4DV7 - chains A and N of the 21 polymer chains in the assembly; structure by X-ray diffraction, 3.29 A resolution.

[Chain A]
Molecule: 16S rRNA
From: Thermus thermophilus
Sequence (1522 nucleotides; row label = number of the first residue in the row; note: 42 numbers in that range are skipped by the numbering (no residue carries them; nothing is unmodelled there); a row labelled like 190A-190L holds insertion residues (190A, then the next letters in order); numbering starts at 0):
     0 UUUGUUGGAG AGUUUGAUCC UGGCUCAGGG UGAACGCUGG CGGCGUGCCU AAGACAUGCA
    60 AGUCGUGCGG G
    73 CCGCGGGGUU UU
    88 ACUCCG
    95 UGGUC
   101 AGCGGCGGAC GGGUGAGUAA CGCGUGGGU
  129A G
   130 ACCUACCCGG AAGAGGGGGA CAACCCGGGG AAACUCGGGC UAAUCCCCCA UGUGGACCCG
   190 C
190A-190L CCCUUGGGGUGU
   191 GUCCAAAGGG CUUU
   216 GCCCGCUUCC GGAUGGGCCC GCGUCCCAUC AGCUAGUUGG UGGGGUAAUG GCCCACCAAG
   276 GCGACGACGG GUAGCCGGUC UGAGAGGAUG GCCGGCCACA GGGGCACUGA GACACGGGCC
   336 CCACUCCUAC GGGAGGCAGC AGUUAGGAAU CUUCCGCAAU GGGCGCAAGC CUGACGGAGC
   396 GACGCCGCUU GGAGGAAGAA GCCCUUCGGG GUGUAAACUC CUGAA
   442 CCCGGGACGA AACCCCCGAC GA
   474 GGGGACUGAC GGUACCGGG
   494 GUAAUAGCGC CGGCCAACUC CGUGCCAGCA GCCGCGGUAA UACGGAGGGC GCGAGCGUUA
   554 CCCGGAUUCA CUGGGCGUAA AGGGCGUGUA GGCGGCCUGG GGCGUCCCAU GUGAAAGACC
   614 ACGGCUCAAC CGUGGGGGAG CGUGGGAUAC GCUCAGGCUA GACGGUGGGA GAGGGUGGUG
   674 GAAUUCCCGG AGUAGCGGUG AAAUGCGCAG AUACCGGGAG GAACGCCGAU GGCGAAGGCA
   734 GCCACCUGGU CCACCCGUGA CGCUGAGGCG CGAAAGCGUG GGGAGCAAAC CGGAUUAGAU
   794 ACCCGGGUAG UCCACGCCCU AAACGAUGCG CGCUAGGUCU CUGGGUCU
   848 CCUGGGGGCC GAAGCUAACG CGUUAAGCGC GCCGCCUGGG GAGUACGGCC GCAAGGCUGA
   908 AACUCAAGGG AAUUGACGGG GGCCCGCACA AGCGGUGGAG CAUGUGGUUU AAUUCGAAGX
   968 AACGCGAAGA ACCUUACCAG GCCUUGACAU GCUAGG
 1003A G
  1004 AACCCGGGUG AAAGCCUGGG GUGCCCC
1030A-1030D GCGA
  1031 GGGGAGCCCU AGCACAGGUG CUGCAUGGCC GUCGUCAGCU CGUGCCGUGA GGUGUUGGGU
  1091 UAAGUCCCGC AACGAGCGCA ACCCCCGCCG UUAGUUGCCA GCGGUUCGGC CGGGCACUCU
  1151 AACGGGACUG CCCGCGAAA
  1171 GCGGGAGGAA GGAGGGGACG ACGUCUGGUC AGCAUGGCCC UUACGGCCUG GGCGACACAC
  1231 GUGCUACAAU GCCCACUACA AAGCGAUGCC ACCCGGCAAC GGGGAGCUAA UCGCAAAAAG
  1291 GUGGGCCCAG UUCGGAUUGG GGUCUGCAAC CCGACCCCAU GAAGCCGGAA UCGCUAGUAA
  1351 UCGCGGAUCA G
 1361A C
  1362 CAUGCCGCGG UGAAUACGUU CCCGGGCCUU GUACACACXG CCXGUXACGC CAUGGGAGCG
  1422 GGCUCUACCC GAAGUCGCCG GG
  1446 AGCCUACGGG
  1459 CAGGCGCCGA GGGUAGGGCC CGUGACUGGG GCGAAGUCGU AACAAGGUAG CUGUACCGGA
  1519 AGGUGCGGCU GGAUCCACUC CUUUCU
Unresolved in the structure: 0-4, 1534-1538
Modified / non-standard residues: PSU (pseudouridine-5'-monophosphate) at position 516, 7MG (7N-methyl-8-hydroguanosine-5'-monophosphate) at position 527, M2G (N2-dimethylguanosine-5'-monophosphate) at position 966, 5MC (5-methylcytidine-5'-monophosphate) at position 967, 2MG (2N-methylguanosine-5'-monophosphate) at position 1207, 5MC (5-methylcytidine-5'-monophosphate) at position 1400, 4OC (4n,o2'-methylcytidine-5'-monophosphate) at position 1402, 5MC (5-methylcytidine-5'-monophosphate) at position 1404, 5MC (5-methylcytidine-5'-monophosphate) at position 1407, UR3 (3-methyluridine-5'-monophoshate) at position 1498, MA6 (6N-dimethyladenosine-5'-monophoshate) at position 1518, MA6 (6N-dimethyladenosine-5'-monophoshate) at position 1519, PSU (pseudouridine-5'-monophosphate) at position 1540, PSU (pseudouridine-5'-monophosphate) at position 1541
Sequence notes: engineered mutation G915 (A1538 in M26923.1); conflict C1534 (A2157 in M26923.1), A1535 (C2158 in M26923.1)
Metal / ion sites: Mg2+ site 1 near U5 (its only coordinating residue here); Mg2+ site 2: U12, G21; Mg2+ site 3 near G21 (its only coordinating residue here); Mg2+ site 4: C48, G115; Mg2+ site 5 near A53 (its only coordinating residue here); Mg2+ site 6: A59, U387; Mg2+ site 7: U62, G105; Mg2+ site 8: G97, U98; Mg2+ site 9 near G107 (its only coordinating residue here); Mg2+ site 10 near A109 (its only coordinating residue here); Mg2+ site 11 near G111 (its only coordinating residue here); Mg2+ site 12 near G115 (its only coordinating residue here); 103 more Mg2+ sites not listed
Residues lining bound ligands: streptomycin (SRY): U12, U14, C526, 7MG_527, C912, A913, A914, G915, C1490, G1491

[Chain N]
Protein: ribosomal protein S14
From: Thermus thermophilus
UniProtKB: Q5SHQ1 (RS14Z_THET8); residues 1-61 here = UniProt positions 1-61
Amino-acid sequence (61 residues; row label = number of the first residue in the row):
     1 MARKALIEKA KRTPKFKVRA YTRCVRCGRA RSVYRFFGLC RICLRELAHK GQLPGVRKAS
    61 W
Unresolved in the structure: 1
Metal / ion sites: Mg2+: Thr22, Ala30; Zn2+: Cys24, Cys27, Cys40, Cys43

[Chain A / chain N interface]
Residue-residue contacts (72; chain A residue first):
  G973(A) with Arg29(N), hydrogen bond to the sugar; Arg41(N), hydrogen bond to the phosphate
  A974(A) with Arg29(N), salt bridge to the phosphate; Arg31(N), phosphate contact; Ser32(N), phosphate contact; Arg41(N), salt bridge to the phosphate
  A975(A) with Arg31(N), phosphate contact; Ser32(N), hydrogen bond to the sugar; Tyr34(N), base contact
  G976(A) with Arg31(N), phosphate contact; Ser32(N), phosphate contact
  C979(A) with Val18(N), hydrogen bond to the base; Arg19(N), base contact
  C980(A) with Val18(N), base contact; Arg19(N), hydrogen bond to the sugar; Ala20(N), base contact; Tyr21(N), sugar contact
  U981(A) with Tyr21(N), sugar contact; Ala30(N), phosphate contact
  U982(A) with Ala2(N), phosphate contact; Leu6(N), sugar contact; Arg23(N), salt bridge to the phosphate; Ala30(N), phosphate contact; Arg31(N), salt bridge to the phosphate
  A983(A) with Arg3(N), salt bridge to the phosphate; Leu6(N), phosphate contact
  A994(A) with Ala5(N), base contact
  C995(A) with Lys4(N), hydrogen bond to the base
  A996(A) with Lys4(N), base contact
  A1046(A) with Lys4(N), phosphate contact
  G1047(A) with Lys4(N), salt bridge to the phosphate
  G1048(A) with Arg3(N), phosphate contact; Lys4(N), hydrogen bond to the phosphate
  U1049(A) with Ala2(N), base contact; Arg3(N), sugar contact
  C1059(A) with Arg45(N), hydrogen bond to the phosphate
  C1060(A) with Arg45(N), salt bridge to the phosphate
  C1114(A) with Ser60(N), hydrogen bond to the base; Trp61(N), base contact
  C1115(A) with Ser60(N), sugar contact; Trp61(N), sugar contact
  G1186(A) with Trp61(N), hydrogen bond to the base
  G1187(A) with Ser60(N), hydrogen bond to the base; Trp61(N), sugar contact
  A1188(A) with Lys58(N), hydrogen bond to the phosphate; Ser60(N), sugar contact
  C1189(A) with Lys58(N), salt bridge to the phosphate
  G1202(A) with Cys27(N), hydrogen bond to the sugar; Arg29(N), hydrogen bond to the sugar; Ile42(N), base contact; Glu46(N), hydrogen bond to the base
  C1203(A) with Ala2(N), phosphate contact; Cys27(N), sugar contact
  G1216(A) with Arg3(N), salt bridge to the phosphate; Ala5(N), sugar contact
  C1217(A) with Leu6(N), phosphate contact; Glu8(N), phosphate contact
  U1219(A) with Lys15(N), salt bridge to the phosphate; Arg19(N), salt bridge to the phosphate
  G1316(A) with Val18(N), phosphate contact
  C1317(A) with Phe16(N), stacking on the base; Lys17(N), hydrogen bond to the phosphate; Val18(N), phosphate contact
  A1357(A) with Tyr34(N), sugar contact
  U1358(A) with Val33(N), sugar contact; Arg35(N), hydrogen bond to the phosphate; Phe36(N), phosphate contact
  C1359(A) with Thr22(N), hydrogen bond to the phosphate; Arg35(N), phosphate contact
  A1360(A) with Val18(N), base contact
  G1368(A) with Trp61(N), phosphate contact
  C1369(A) with Trp61(N), hydrogen bond to the phosphate
Interface residues without a listed pair, chain A (41 interface residues in all): A977, A1015, A1016, C1113
Interface residues without a listed pair, chain N (33 interface residues in all): Cys43, Arg57

[Overview]
The interface between chain A and chain N involves 41 residues on one side and 33 on the other; the contacts
include 19 hydrogen bonds, 11 salt bridges and 1 aromatic stacking contact. Polar pairs include
C979(A)-Val18(N), C995(A)-Lys4(N) and C1114(A)-Ser60(N). Ligands of chain A: streptomycin.
Here chain A is 16S rRNA and chain N is ribosomal protein S14, both from Thermus thermophilus. Entry 4DV7
(Crystal structure of the Thermus thermophilus 30S ribosomal subunit with a 16S rRNA mutation, A915G, bound
...) was determined by X-ray diffraction.
